Entry 2V6A (X-ray diffraction, 1.50 A resolution); this record covers chains A and D of the 16 polymer chains in the assembly.

Chain A (and D):
Protein: Ribulose bisphosphate carboxylase large chain
Organism: Chlamydomonas reinhardtii
Notes: EC 4.1.1.39; chain D of this document is another copy of the same molecule, construct and numbering; everything in this record applies to it too
Reference sequence: P00877 (RBL_CHLRE); residues 1-475 here = UniProt positions 1-475
Amino-acid sequence (475 residues; numbered 1 to 475; the number before each row is that of its first residue):
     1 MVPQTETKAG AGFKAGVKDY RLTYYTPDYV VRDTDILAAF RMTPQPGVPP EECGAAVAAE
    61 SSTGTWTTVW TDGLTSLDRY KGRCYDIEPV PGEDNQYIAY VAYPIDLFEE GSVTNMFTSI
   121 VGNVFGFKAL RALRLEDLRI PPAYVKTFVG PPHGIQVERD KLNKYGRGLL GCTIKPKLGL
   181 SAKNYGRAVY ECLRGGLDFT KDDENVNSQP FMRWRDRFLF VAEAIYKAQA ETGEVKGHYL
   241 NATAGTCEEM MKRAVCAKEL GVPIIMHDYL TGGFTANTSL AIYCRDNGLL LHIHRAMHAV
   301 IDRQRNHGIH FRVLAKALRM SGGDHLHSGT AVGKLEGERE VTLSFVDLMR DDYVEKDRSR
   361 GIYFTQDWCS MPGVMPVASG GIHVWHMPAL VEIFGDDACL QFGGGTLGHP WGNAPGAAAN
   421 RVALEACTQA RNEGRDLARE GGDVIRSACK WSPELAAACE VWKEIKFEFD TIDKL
Unresolved in the structure: 1-8 (chain D: 1-9)
Construct notes: conflict Pro46 (Leu in P00877); engineered mutation Ala331 (Val in P00877), Ser344 (Gly in P00877)
Modified positions: Pro104, Pro151 (4-hydroxyproline; HYP); Lys201 (lysine nz-carboxylic acid; KCX); Cys256, Cys369 (s-methylcysteine; SMC)
Disulfide bonds: Cys449-Cys459
Metal / ion sites: Mg2+: Lys201, Asp203, Glu204 (together with 2-carboxyarabinitol-1,5-diphosphate)
Ligand contacts:
  - 2-carboxyarabinitol-1,5-diphosphate (CAP), molecule 1: Glu60, Thr65, Trp66, Asn123
  - 2-carboxyarabinitol-1,5-diphosphate (CAP), molecule 2: Thr173, Lys175, Lys177, Lys201, Asp203, Glu204, His294, Arg295, His298, His327, Lys334, Leu335, Ser379, Gly380, Gly381, Gln401, Phe402, Gly403, Gly404

Chain A / chain D interface:
Contacting residue pairs (15; chain A residue first):
  Thr34(A) - Cys369(D)
  Arg79(A) - Ser370(D)  hydrogen bond
  Ile105(A) - Cys369(D)
  Asp106(A) - Ser370(D)  hydrogen bond
  Glu110(A) - Lys146(D)  salt bridge
  Ala143(A) - Ala143(D)  hydrophobic
  Ala143(A) - Lys146(D)
  Lys146(A) - Glu110(D)  salt bridge
  Lys146(A) - Ala143(D)
  Lys146(A) - Thr147(D)
  Thr147(A) - Lys146(D)
  Cys369(A) - Thr34(D)
  Cys369(A) - Ile105(D)
  Ser370(A) - Arg79(D)  hydrogen bond
  Ser370(A) - Asp106(D)  hydrogen bond
Other interface residues (no listed pair), chain A (13 interface residues in all): Asp33, Pro142, Asp352
Other interface residues (no listed pair), chain D (13 interface residues in all): Asp33, Pro142, Asp352

In short:
The chain A/chain D interface involves 13 residues from each chain, with 4 hydrogen bonds and 2 salt bridges.
Among the polar pairs are Glu110(A)-Lys146(D), Arg79(A)-Ser370(D) and Asp106(A)-Ser370(D). Ligands of chain A:
2-carboxyarabinitol-1,5-diphosphate. The Mg2+ site is built by Lys201(A), Asp203(A) and Glu204(A).
Both chains are Ribulose bisphosphate carboxylase large chain (Chlamydomonas reinhardtii). Entry 2V6A (Crystal
structure of Chlamydomonas reinhardtii Rubisco with large- subunit mutations V331A, G344S) was determined by
X-ray diffraction together with 2V67, 2V68, 2V63 and 2V69 from the same study.
